5GKC - chains A and B; structure by X-ray diffraction, 1.89 A resolution.

# Chain A (and B)
Molecule: Endonuclease G, mitochondrial
Source organism: Caenorhabditis elegans
Notes: EC 3.1.30.-; chain B of this document is another copy of the same molecule, construct and numbering; everything in this record applies to it too
Reference sequence: Q95NM6 (NUCG_CAEEL); numbering as in UniProt (aligned over 63-305)
Sequence (252 residues; row label = number of the first residue in the row):
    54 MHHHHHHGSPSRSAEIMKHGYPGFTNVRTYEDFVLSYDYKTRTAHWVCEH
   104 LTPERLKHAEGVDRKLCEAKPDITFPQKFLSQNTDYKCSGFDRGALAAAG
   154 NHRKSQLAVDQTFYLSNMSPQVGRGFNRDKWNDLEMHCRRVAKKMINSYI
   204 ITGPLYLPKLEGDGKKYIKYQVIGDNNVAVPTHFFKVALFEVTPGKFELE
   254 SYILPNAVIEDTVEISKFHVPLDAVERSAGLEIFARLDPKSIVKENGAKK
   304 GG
Disordered / not traced: 54-60, 111-114, 303-305 (chain B: 54-59, 303-305)
Differences from the reference sequence: expression tag (54-62); engineered mutation Ala-122 (Phe in Q95NM6), Ala-148 (His in Q95NM6)
Swiss-Prot annotation at these positions:
  - binding site (Mg(2+)): Asn-180
Reported in the primary citation:
  - mutagenesis - F122A, F122A/H148A, K131D/F132N, H148A, P207E: decreased catalytic activity on supercoiled DNA
  - mutagenesis - K131D/F132N/H148A (Tm 61 degC), H148A/P207E (Tm 58 degC): increased stability

# How chain A and chain B interact
Pairs across the interface (51):
  Thr-78(A) / Thr-78(B)  hydrogen bond
  Tyr-92(A) / Gly-283(B)
  Lys-93(A) / Ala-282(B)  hydrogen bond (side chain-backbone)
  Pro-129(A) / Glu-285(B)
  Lys-131(A) / Asp-276(B)  salt bridge
  Lys-131(A) / Glu-279(B)  salt bridge
  Lys-131(A) / Arg-280(B)  hydrogen bond (backbone-side chain)
  Phe-132(A) / Glu-279(B)
  Phe-132(A) / Gly-283(B)
  Phe-132(A) / Leu-284(B)
  Phe-132(A) / Glu-285(B)
  Pro-211(A) / Val-225(B)  hydrophobic
  Pro-211(A) / Asn-230(B)
  Glu-214(A) / Lys-222(B)  salt bridge
  Lys-218(A) / Gln-224(B)
  Lys-219(A) / Gln-224(B)
  Lys-219(A) / Val-225(B)  hydrogen bond (backbone-backbone)
  Lys-219(A) / Gly-227(B)  hydrogen bond (side chain-backbone)
  Lys-219(A) / Asn-230(B)  hydrogen bond
  Tyr-220(A) / Tyr-223(B)
  Tyr-220(A) / Gln-224(B)
  Ile-221(A) / Ile-221(B)
  Ile-221(A) / Lys-222(B)
  Ile-221(A) / Tyr-223(B)  hydrogen bond (backbone-backbone)
  Ile-221(A) / Val-225(B)  hydrophobic
  Lys-222(A) / Glu-214(B)  salt bridge
  Lys-222(A) / Tyr-220(B)
  Lys-222(A) / Ile-221(B)
  Lys-222(A) / Lys-222(B)
  Tyr-223(A) / Tyr-220(B)
  Tyr-223(A) / Ile-221(B)  hydrogen bond (backbone-backbone)
  Gln-224(A) / Lys-218(B)
  Gln-224(A) / Lys-219(B)
  Gln-224(A) / Tyr-220(B)
  Val-225(A) / Pro-211(B)  hydrophobic
  Val-225(A) / Lys-219(B)  hydrogen bond (backbone-backbone)
  Val-225(A) / Ile-221(B)  hydrophobic
  Gly-227(A) / Lys-219(B)  hydrogen bond (backbone-side chain)
  Asn-230(A) / Pro-211(B)
  Asn-230(A) / Lys-219(B)  hydrogen bond
  Asp-276(A) / Lys-131(B)  salt bridge
  Glu-279(A) / Lys-131(B)  salt bridge
  Glu-279(A) / Phe-132(B)
  Arg-280(A) / Arg-95(B)  hydrogen bond (backbone-side chain)
  Arg-280(A) / Lys-131(B)
  Ala-282(A) / Lys-93(B)
  Gly-283(A) / Tyr-92(B)
  Gly-283(A) / Phe-132(B)
  Leu-284(A) / Phe-132(B)
  Glu-285(A) / Pro-129(B)
  Glu-285(A) / Phe-132(B)
Interface residues without a listed pair, chain A (30 interface residues in all): Arg-95, His-98, Tyr-209, Asn-229, Ser-281
Interface residues without a listed pair, chain B (30 interface residues in all): Pro-207, Tyr-209, Asn-229, Ser-281
From the paper, about this interface:
  - hot spots on chain A (mutagenesis) - K131D/F132N/H148A: abolished binding to another copy of this molecule

# Overview
The chain A/chain B interface involves 30 residues from each chain; the contacts include 12 hydrogen bonds and
6 salt bridges. Among the polar pairs are Lys-131(A)/Asp-276(B), Lys-131(A)/Glu-279(B) and
Glu-214(A)/Lys-222(B). The paper reports that F122A, F122A/H148A and K131D/F132N of chain A, among others,
reduce catalytic activity on supercoiled DNA; K131D/F132N/H148A and H148A/P207E of chain A increase stability;
7 substitutions were tested in all.
Both chains are Endonuclease G, mitochondrial (Caenorhabditis elegans). Entry 5GKC (The crystal structure of
the CPS-6 H148A/F122A) was determined by X-ray diffraction, deposited together with 5GKP.
